PDB entry 7A3P | X-ray diffraction, 3.19 A resolution | chains A and H of the 6 polymer chains in the assembly

Chain A:
Protein: Envelope protein E
Source organism: Dengue virus 3
UniProtKB: Q07019 (Q07019_9FLAV); residues 1-393 here correspond to UniProt positions 167-559 (UniProt number = residue number + 166)
Amino-acid sequence (428 residues; numbered 1 to 428; the number before each row is that of its first residue):
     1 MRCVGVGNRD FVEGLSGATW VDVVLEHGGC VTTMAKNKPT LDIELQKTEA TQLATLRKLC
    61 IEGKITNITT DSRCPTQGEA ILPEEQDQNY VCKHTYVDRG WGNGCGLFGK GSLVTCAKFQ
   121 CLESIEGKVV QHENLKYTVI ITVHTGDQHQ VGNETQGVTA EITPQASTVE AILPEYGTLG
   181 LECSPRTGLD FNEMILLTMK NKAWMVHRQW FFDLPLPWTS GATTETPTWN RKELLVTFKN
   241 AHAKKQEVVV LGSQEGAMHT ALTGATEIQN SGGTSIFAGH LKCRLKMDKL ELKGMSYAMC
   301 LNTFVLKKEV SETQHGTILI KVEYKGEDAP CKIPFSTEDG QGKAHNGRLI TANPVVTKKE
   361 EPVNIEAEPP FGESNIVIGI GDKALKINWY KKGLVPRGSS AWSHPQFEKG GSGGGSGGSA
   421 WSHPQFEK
Unresolved in the structure: 148-157, 187-189, 222-223, 239-246, 272, 277-278, 338-347, 381-383, 391-428
Sequence notes: expression tag (394-428)
Disulfides: Cys3-Cys30, Cys60-Cys121, Cys74-Cys105, Cys92-Cys116, Cys183-Cys283, Cys300-Cys331
From the paper describing this entry:
  - conformationally variable residues (order/disorder transition): Phe277
  - post-translational modification sites: Asn67

Chain H:
Protein: Single Chain Variable Fragment
Source organism: Homo sapiens
Amino-acid sequence (144 residues; each row starts with the number of its first residue; a row labelled like 82A-82C holds insertion residues (82A, then the next letters in order); numbers below 1 keep their minus sign (Met-1 is residue -1)):
    -1 MAEVQLVESG AEVKKPGASV KVSCKASGYT FTSYAMHWVR QAPGQRLEWM GWIN
   52A A
    53 GNGNTKYSQK FQDRVTITRD TSASTAYMEL
82A-82C SSL
    83 RSEDTAIYYC ARDKVDDY
100A-100K GDYWFPTLWYF
   101 DYWGQGTLVT VSSGTGGSGG GGSGGGG
Unresolved in the structure: -1 to 1, 112-127
Disulfides: Cys22-Cys92

Interface between chain A and chain H:
Contacting residue pairs (8):
  Asn67(A) with Gln64(H)
  Ser72(A) with Phe100E(H)
  Arg99(A) with Phe100E(H)
  Trp101(A) with Leu100H(H)
  Gly102(A) with Pro100F(H)
  Asn103(A) with Phe100E(H)
  Gly104(A) with Leu100H(H)
  Glu247(A) with Trp100D(H)
Other interface residues (no listed pair), chain A (11 interface residues in all): Ile68, Thr70, Val97
Other interface residues (no listed pair), chain H (7 interface residues in all): Lys58, Gln61

Summary:
11 residues of chain A face 7 of chain H across their interface. From the paper: a modification site at
Asn67(A); conformational variability at Phe277(A).
Chain A is Envelope protein E (Dengue virus 3) and chain H is Single Chain Variable Fragment (Homo sapiens);
the structure, Crystal structure of dengue 3 virus envelope glycoprotein in complex with the scFv fragment of
the ..., was determined by X-ray diffraction together with 7A3N, 7A3O, 7A3Q and 7A3U from the same study.
